PDB entry 4OGN | X-ray diffraction, 1.38 A resolution | chain A

[Chain A]
Protein: E3 ubiquitin-protein ligase Mdm2
Source organism: Homo sapiens
Notes: EC 6.3.2.-
UniProtKB: Q00987 (MDM2_HUMAN); numbering as in UniProt (aligned over 6-110)
Sequence (105 residues; numbered 6 to 110; the number before each row is that of its first residue):
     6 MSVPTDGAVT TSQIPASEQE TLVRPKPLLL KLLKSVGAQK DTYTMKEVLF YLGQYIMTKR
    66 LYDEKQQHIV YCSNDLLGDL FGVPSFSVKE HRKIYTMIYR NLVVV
Unresolved in the structure: 6-10
Ligand contacts: 2U5 (6-{[(3R,5R,6S)-1-[(1S)-2-(tert-butylsulfonyl)-1-cyclopropylethyl]-5-(3-chlorophenyl)-6-(4-chlorophenyl)-3-methyl-2-oxopiperidin-3-yl]methyl}pyridine-3-carboxylic acid): Val14, Thr15, Thr16, Gln18, Leu54, Leu57, Gly58, Ile61, Met62, Tyr67, His73, Val75, Phe86, Phe91, Val93, Lys94, His96, Ile99, Tyr100

[Summary]
Chain A binds compound 2U5.
Chain A is E3 ubiquitin-protein ligase Mdm2 (Homo sapiens); the structure, Co-Crystal Structure of MDM2 with
Inhbitor Compound 3, was determined by X-ray diffraction together with 4OCC, 4ODE, 4ODF, 4OGT and 4OGV from
the same study.
